PDB entry 9CXD | electron microscopy, 3.36 A resolution | chains A and E of the 7 polymer chains in the assembly

[Chain A]
Protein: Gamma-aminobutyric acid receptor subunit beta-2
Source organism: Homo sapiens
Reference sequence: P47870 (GBRB2_HUMAN); residues 2-488 here correspond to UniProt positions 26-512 (UniProt number = residue number + 24)
Chain sequence (487 residues; numbered 2 to 488; the number before each row is that of its first residue):
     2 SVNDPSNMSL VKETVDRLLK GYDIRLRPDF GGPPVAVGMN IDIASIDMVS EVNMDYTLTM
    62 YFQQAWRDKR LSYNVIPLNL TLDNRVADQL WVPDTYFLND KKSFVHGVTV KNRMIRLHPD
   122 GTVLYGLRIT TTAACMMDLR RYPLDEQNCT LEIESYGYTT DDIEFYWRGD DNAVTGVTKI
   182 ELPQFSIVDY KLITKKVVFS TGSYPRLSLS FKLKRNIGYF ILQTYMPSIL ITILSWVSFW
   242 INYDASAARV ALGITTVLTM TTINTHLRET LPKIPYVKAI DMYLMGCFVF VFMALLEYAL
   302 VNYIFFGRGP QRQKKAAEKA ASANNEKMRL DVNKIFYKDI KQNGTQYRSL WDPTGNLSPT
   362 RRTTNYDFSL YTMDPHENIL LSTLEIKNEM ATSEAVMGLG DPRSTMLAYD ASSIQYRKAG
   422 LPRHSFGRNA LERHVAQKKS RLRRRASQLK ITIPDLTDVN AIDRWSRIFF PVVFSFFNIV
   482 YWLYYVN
Not modelled in the structure: 2-6, 310-460, 488
Cystine bridges: Cys136-Cys150
Glycans and other covalent adducts: N-acetylglucosamine (NAG) linked to Asn80, Asn149
Residues lining bound ligands: gamma-amino-butanoic acid (ABU): Tyr97, Glu155, Ser156, Tyr157, Phe200, Thr202, Tyr205
Swiss-Prot annotation at these positions:
  - binding site (histamine): Tyr97, Ser156, Tyr157, Thr202
  - binding site (4-aminobutanoate): Tyr157, Thr202
  - modified residue: Tyr417 (Phosphotyrosine)
  - glycosylation (N-linked (GlcNAc...) asparagine): Asn8, Asn80, Asn149

[Chain E]
Protein: Gamma-aminobutyric acid receptor subunit gamma-2
Source organism: Homo sapiens
Reference sequence: P18507 (GBRG2_HUMAN); residues 1-436 here correspond to UniProt positions 40-475 (UniProt number = residue number + 39)
Chain sequence (436 residues; each row starts with the number of its first residue):
     1 QKSDDDYEDY ASNKTWVLTP KVPEGDVTVI LNNLLEGYDN KLRPDIGVKP TLIHTDMYVN
    61 SIGPVNAINM EYTIDIFFAQ TWYDRRLKFN STIKVLRLNS NMVGKIWIPD TFFRNSKKAD
   121 AHWITTPNRM LRIWNDGRVL YTLRLTIDAE CQLQLHNFPM DEHSCPLEFS SYGYPREEIV
   181 YQWKRSSVEV GDTRSWRLYQ FSFVGLRNTT EVVKTTSGDY VVMSVYFDLS RRMGYFTIQT
   241 YIPCTLIVVL SWVSFWINKD AVPARTSLGI TTVLTMTTLS TIARKSLPKV SYVTAMDLFV
   301 SVCFIFVFSA LVEYGTLHYF VSNRKPSKDK DKKKKNPLLR MFSFKAPTID IRPRSATIQM
   361 NNATHLQERD EEYGYECLDG KDCASFFCCF EDCRTGAWRH GRIHIRIAKM DSYARIFFPT
   421 AFCLFNLVYW VSYLYL
Not modelled in the structure: 1-24, 322-407, 436
Cystine bridges: Cys151-Cys165
Glycans and other covalent adducts: N-acetylglucosamine (NAG) linked to Asn208
Swiss-Prot annotation at these positions:
  - region: Arg394 to Asp411 (Interaction with GABARAP)
  - glycosylation (N-linked (GlcNAc...) asparagine): Asn13, Asn90, Asn208

[Interface between chain A and chain E]
Residue-residue contacts (73):
  Met9(A) - Arg43(E)
  Met9(A) - Asp45(E)
  Met9(A) - Ile46(E)
  Val12(A) - Leu42(E)
  Val12(A) - Ile46(E)  hydrophobic
  Lys13(A) - Gly37(E)  hydrogen bond (side chain-backbone)
  Lys13(A) - Asp39(E)
  Val16(A) - Lys41(E)
  Asp43(A) - Thr216(E)  hydrogen bond
  Asp48(A) - Lys117(E)  salt bridge
  Asp48(A) - Glu150(E)
  Tyr62(A) - Phe112(E)
  Tyr62(A) - Arg114(E)
  Tyr62(A) - Tyr172(E)  hydrophobic
  Gln64(A) - Thr216(E)  hydrogen bond
  Asn80(A) - Glu178(E)
  Leu81(A) - Ile46(E)  hydrophobic
  Thr82(A) - Gly173(E)
  Thr82(A) - Tyr174(E)
  Thr82(A) - Glu178(E)
  Leu83(A) - Lys41(E)
  Leu83(A) - Leu42(E)  hydrophobic
  Asp84(A) - Asn40(E)
  Asp84(A) - Lys41(E)  hydrogen bond (backbone-backbone)
  Arg86(A) - Asn40(E)
  Arg86(A) - Gly104(E)  hydrogen bond (side chain-backbone)
  Arg86(A) - Ile106(E)
  Phe105(A) - Lys118(E)
  His107(A) - Lys117(E)
  Val109(A) - Thr111(E)
  Val109(A) - Phe112(E)
  Val109(A) - Phe113(E)  hydrophobic
  Val109(A) - Ala119(E)
  Val109(A) - Asp120(E)
  Val109(A) - Leu145(E)  hydrophobic
  Thr110(A) - Pro109(E)
  Thr110(A) - Thr111(E)  hydrogen bond (backbone-backbone)
  Thr110(A) - Leu143(E)
  Val111(A) - Asp110(E)
  Asn113(A) - Phe112(E)
  Asn113(A) - Tyr172(E)
  Arg114(A) - Tyr172(E)
  Met115(A) - Tyr172(E)  hydrophobic
  Arg117(A) - Gly173(E)  hydrogen bond (side chain-backbone)
  Arg117(A) - Ser217(E)  hydrogen bond (side chain-backbone)
  Arg117(A) - Tyr220(E)  hydrogen bond
  Gly127(A) - Tyr172(E)
  Leu128(A) - Tyr172(E)  hydrogen bond (backbone-side chain)
  Arg129(A) - Phe112(E)
  Arg129(A) - Phe113(E)  hydrogen bond (side chain-backbone)
  Arg129(A) - Ser116(E)  hydrogen bond (side chain-backbone)
  Arg129(A) - Tyr172(E)  hydrogen bond (backbone-side chain)
  Pro184(A) - Lys289(E)
  Pro184(A) - Ser291(E)
  Gln185(A) - Lys289(E)
  Asn217(A) - Ser291(E)
  Tyr220(A) - Arg284(E)
  Tyr220(A) - Val290(E)
  Leu223(A) - Val293(E)  hydrophobic
  Gln224(A) - Arg284(E)
  Met227(A) - Phe304(E)  hydrophobic
  Leu231(A) - Phe304(E)  hydrophobic
  Leu231(A) - Phe308(E)  hydrophobic
  Leu235(A) - Val273(E)  hydrophobic
  Leu235(A) - Leu311(E)  hydrophobic
  Trp241(A) - Tyr319(E)  hydrophobic
  Asn243(A) - His318(E)
  Ala249(A) - Thr266(E)
  Leu253(A) - Ile270(E)  hydrophobic
  Thr256(A) - Ile270(E)
  Thr260(A) - Leu274(E)
  His267(A) - Thr281(E)
  Thr271(A) - Lys285(E)
Interface residues without a listed pair, chain A (53 interface residues in all): Asn8, Ser46, Met49, Val87, Pro228, Ile242, Ala246, Ala252, Ile264, Arg468
Interface residues without a listed pair, chain E (55 interface residues in all): Pro44, Asn69, Ile108, Ala121, Pro175, Val262, Pro263, Thr277

[Overview]
The interface between chain A and chain E involves 53 residues on one side and 55 on the other; the contacts
include 13 hydrogen bonds and 1 salt bridge. Polar pairs include Asp48(A)-Lys117(E), Lys13(A)-Gly37(E) and
Asp43(A)-Thr216(E). Chain A binds gamma-amino-butanoic acid.
Here chain A is Gamma-aminobutyric acid receptor subunit beta-2 and chain E is Gamma-aminobutyric acid
receptor subunit gamma-2, both from Homo sapiens. Entry 9CXD (Native human GABAA receptor of
beta2-alpha1-beta1-beta1-gamma2 assembly) was determined by electron microscopy together with 9CRS, 9CRV,
9CSB, 9CT0, 9CTJ, 9CTP and 6 further entries from the same study.
